PDB entry 8YJF | X-ray diffraction, 4.40 A resolution (low resolution: residue-level contacts below are approximate; hydrogen-bond / salt-bridge calls are withheld) | chains C and D of the 8 polymer chains in the assembly

Chain C:
Molecule: Histone H3.1
From: Homo sapiens
UniProt: P68431 (H31_HUMAN); residues 56-135 here correspond to UniProt positions 57-136 (UniProt number = residue number + 1)
Sequence (81 residues; numbered 55 to 135; the number before each row is that of its first residue):
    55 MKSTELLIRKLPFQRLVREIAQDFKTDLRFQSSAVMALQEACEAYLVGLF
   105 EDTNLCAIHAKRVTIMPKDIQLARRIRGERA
Not modelled in the structure: 55, 134-135
Construct notes: initiating methionine (55)
UniProt features mapped onto this chain:
  - modified residue: Lys56 (N6,N6,N6-trimethyllysine), Ser57 (Phosphoserine), Lys64 (N6-(2-hydroxyisobutyryl)lysine), Lys79 (N6,N6,N6-trimethyllysine), Thr80 (Phosphothreonine), Ser86 (Phosphoserine), Thr107 (Phosphothreonine), Lys115 (N6-acetyllysine), Lys122 (N6-(2-hydroxyisobutyryl)lysine)

Chain D:
Molecule: Histone H4
From: Homo sapiens
UniProt: P62805 (H4_HUMAN); residues 0-102 here correspond to UniProt positions 1-103 (UniProt number = residue number + 1)
Sequence (103 residues; row label = number of the first residue in the row; numbering starts at 0):
     0 MSGRGKGGKGLGKGGAKRHRKVLRDNIQGITKPAIRRLARRGGVKRISGL
    50 IYEETRGVLKVFLENVIRDAVTYTEHAKRKTVTAMDVVYALKRQGRTLYG
   100 FGG
Not modelled in the structure: 0-22, 95-102
UniProt features mapped onto this chain:
  - DNA-binding region: Lys16 to Lys20
  - modified residue: Ser1 (N-acetylserine), Arg3 (Asymmetric dimethylarginine), Lys5 (N6-(2-hydroxyisobutyryl)lysine), Lys8 (N6-(2-hydroxyisobutyryl)lysine), Lys12 (N6-(2-hydroxyisobutyryl)lysine), Lys16 (N6-(2-hydroxyisobutyryl)lysine), Lys20 (N6,N6,N6-trimethyllysine), Lys31 (N6-(2-hydroxyisobutyryl)lysine), Lys44 (N6-(2-hydroxyisobutyryl)lysine), Ser47 (Phosphoserine), Tyr51 (Phosphotyrosine), Lys59 (N6-(2-hydroxyisobutyryl)lysine), Lys77 (N6-(2-hydroxyisobutyryl)lysine), Lys79 (N6-(2-hydroxyisobutyryl)lysine), Thr80 (Phosphothreonine), Tyr88 (Phosphotyrosine), Lys91 (N6-(2-hydroxyisobutyryl)lysine)
  - cross-link (Glycyl lysine isopeptide (Lys-Gly)): Lys12 (interchain with G-Cter in SUMO2), Lys20 (interchain with G-Cter in SUMO2), Lys31 (interchain with G-Cter in SUMO2), Lys59 (interchain with G-Cter in SUMO2), Lys79 (interchain with G-Cter in SUMO2), Lys91 (interchain with G-Cter in SUMO2)

Interface between chain C and chain D:
Contacting residue pairs - 65 pairs, chain C then chain D:
  Ser57(C) with Arg40(D)
  Thr58(C) with Arg40(D)
  Glu59(C) with Arg40(D)
  Leu60(C) with Arg36(D)
  Leu61(C) with Ala33(D); Arg36(D); Leu37(D); Arg40(D)
  Ile62(C) with Ile29(D); Ala33(D)
  Arg63(C) with Arg36(D)
  Pro66(C) with Ile29(D)
  Arg69(C) with Asn25(D); Ile26(D)
  Leu70(C) with Ile26(D); Gly28(D)
  Glu73(C) with Asp24(D); Asn25(D); Ile26(D)
  Ile74(C) with Glu63(D)
  Gln76(C) with Asn25(D)
  Asp77(C) with Glu63(D)
  Phe78(C) with Glu63(D)
  Lys79(C) with Glu74(D)
  Leu82(C) with Thr73(D); Lys79(D)
  Arg83(C) with Lys79(D); Thr80(D); Val81(D)
  Phe84(C) with Val81(D)
  Gln85(C) with Thr80(D); Val81(D); Thr82(D)
  Ser87(C) with Ala83(D)
  Ala88(C) with Val81(D); Thr82(D); Ala83(D)
  Leu92(C) with Val86(D)
  Ala95(C) with Leu90(D)
  Cys96(C) with Leu62(D)
  Glu97(C) with Leu37(D)
  Leu100(C) with Thr54(D); Leu58(D)
  Val101(C) with Arg40(D); Gly41(D)
  Phe104(C) with Ile34(D); Ala38(D); Val43(D)
  Asn108(C) with Gly42(D); Val43(D); Lys44(D)
  Val117(C) with Lys44(D); Arg45(D)
  Thr118(C) with Arg45(D)
  Ile119(C) with Val43(D); Lys44(D); Arg45(D); Ser47(D); Ile50(D)
  Pro121(C) with Leu49(D)
  Ile124(C) with Ile50(D); Glu53(D)
  Arg128(C) with Glu53(D); Val57(D)
  Glu133(C) with Val57(D)
Other interface residues (no listed pair), chain C (42 interface residues in all): Asp81, Ala91, Tyr99, Met120, Gln125
Other interface residues (no listed pair), chain D (39 interface residues in all): Ile46, Lys59, Phe61, Ile66, Val70

Overview:
42 residues of chain C face 39 of chain D across their interface. UniProt lists a DNA-binding region on chain
D.
Chain C is Histone H3.1 and chain D is Histone H4, both from Homo sapiens; the structure, Structure of human
SPT16 MD-CTD and MCM2 HBD chaperoning a histone H3-H4 tetramer and an H2A-H2B ..., was determined by X-ray
diffraction, deposited together with 8YJM.
